PDB entry 6CVD | X-ray diffraction, 1.78 A resolution | chains A and B

# Chain A (and B)
Name: Signal recognition particle receptor FtsY
Source organism: Escherichia coli (strain K12)
Notes: chain B of this document is another copy of the same molecule, construct and numbering; everything in this record applies to it too
Reference sequence: P10121 (FTSY_ECOLI); numbering as in UniProt (aligned over 196-497)
Chain sequence (303 residues; each row starts with the number of its first residue):
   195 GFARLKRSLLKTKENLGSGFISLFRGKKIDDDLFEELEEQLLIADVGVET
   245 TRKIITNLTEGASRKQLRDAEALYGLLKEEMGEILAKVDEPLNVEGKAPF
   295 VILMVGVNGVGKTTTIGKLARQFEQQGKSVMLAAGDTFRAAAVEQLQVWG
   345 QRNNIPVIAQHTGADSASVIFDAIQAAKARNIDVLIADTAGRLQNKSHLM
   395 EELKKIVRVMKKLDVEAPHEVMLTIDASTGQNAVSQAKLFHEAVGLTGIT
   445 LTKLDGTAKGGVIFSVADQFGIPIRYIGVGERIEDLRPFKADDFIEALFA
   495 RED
Disordered / not traced: 497 (chain B: fully traced)
Construct notes: expression tag (195)
Small-molecule neighbours:
  - methyl 1H-indole-4-carboxylate (4ME), molecule 1: T307, T308, G311, K312, Q339, L340, W343, I477
  - methyl 1H-indole-4-carboxylate (4ME), molecule 2: S362, F365, D366, V403, K406
UniProt features mapped onto this chain:
  - binding site (GTP): G300 to T307, D382 to R386, T446 to D449
What the authors report for this chain:
  - binding site for methyl 1H-indole-4-carboxylate: Q339, W343, F365, V403, K406

# Chain A / chain B interface
Residue-residue contacts (27; chain A residue first):
  G195(A) - D283(B)  hydrogen bond (backbone-backbone)
  F196(A) - D283(B)
  F196(A) - D486(B)
  A197(A) - K484(B)
  A197(A) - D486(B)  hydrogen bond (backbone-side chain)
  R198(A) - D486(B)  hydrogen bond (backbone-side chain)
  N287(A) - K259(B)
  E289(A) - K259(B)
  E289(A) - L261(B)
  R315(A) - E496(B)  hydrogen bond (side chain-backbone)
  R315(A) - D497(B)  hydrogen bond (side chain-backbone)
  Q319(A) - E265(B)
  Q319(A) - R495(B)
  Q319(A) - D497(B)  hydrogen bond (side chain-backbone)
  Q320(A) - D263(B)
  Q320(A) - E265(B)
  Q320(A) - A266(B)  hydrogen bond (backbone-backbone)
  G321(A) - D263(B)
  G321(A) - E265(B)
  D377(A) - R262(B)  salt bridge
  R476(A) - F196(B)
  E478(A) - K272(B)
  E478(A) - E490(B)
  E478(A) - R495(B)
  R481(A) - E490(B)  salt bridge
  K484(A) - E273(B)
  E496(A) - P285(B)
Also at the interface, not in a pair above, chain A (18 interface residues in all): L199, K322
Also at the interface, not in a pair above, chain B (18 interface residues in all): E284

# Overview
Chain A and chain B each contribute 18 residues to their interface; the contacts include 7 hydrogen bonds and
2 salt bridges. Polar pairs include D377(A)-R262(B), R481(A)-E490(B) and A197(A)-D486(B). Bound to chain A:
methyl 1H-indole-4-carboxylate. From the paper: a binding site for methyl 1H-indole-4-carboxylate at Q339(A),
W343(A) and F365(A) among others.
Both chains are Signal recognition particle receptor FtsY (Escherichia coli (strain K12)). Entry 6CVD (High
resolution crystal structure of FtsY-NG domain of E. coli bound to fragment 1) was determined by X-ray
diffraction together with 6CQP, 6CS8 and 6DLX from the same study.
